PDB entry 1YJX | X-ray diffraction, 2.80 A resolution | chains A and B

== Chain A (and B) ==
Name: Phosphoglycerate mutase 1
Source organism: Homo sapiens
Notes: EC 5.4.2.1, 5.4.2.4, 3.1.3.13; chain B of this document is another copy of the same molecule, construct and numbering; everything in this record applies to it too
UniProt: P18669 (PGAM1_HUMAN); residues 1-254 here correspond to UniProt positions 0-253 (UniProt number = residue number - 1)
Amino-acid sequence (262 residues; numbered 1 to 262; the number before each row is that of its first residue):
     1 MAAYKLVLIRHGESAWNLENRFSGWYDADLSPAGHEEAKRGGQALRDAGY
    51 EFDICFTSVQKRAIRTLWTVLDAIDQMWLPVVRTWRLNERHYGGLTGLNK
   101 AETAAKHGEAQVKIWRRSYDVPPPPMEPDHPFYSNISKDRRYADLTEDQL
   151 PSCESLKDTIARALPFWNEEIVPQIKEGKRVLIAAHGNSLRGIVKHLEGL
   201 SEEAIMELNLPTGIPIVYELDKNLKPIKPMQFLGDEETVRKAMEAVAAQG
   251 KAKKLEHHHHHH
Not modelled in the structure: 1, 247-262 (chain B: 1, 244-262)
Sequence notes: expression tag (255-262)
UniProt features mapped onto this chain:
  - modified residue: Lys-254 (N6-acetyllysine)
From the paper describing this entry:
  - binding site for chloride ion: Trp-68, Arg-83
  - binding site for citric acid: Ser-23, Gly-24, Tyr-92, Arg-116
  - catalytic residues: His-11, Glu-89 (citing earlier work)
  - post-translational modification sites: Ser-23, Ser-118 (citing earlier work)
  - disease-associated variants - M230I: decreased stability (proposed by the authors, not directly observed)

== Interface between chain A and chain B ==
Pairs across the interface (38):
  Glu-51(A) / Arg-140(B)  salt bridge
  Phe-52(A) / Arg-140(B)  hydrogen bond (backbone-side chain)
  Asp-53(A) / Arg-140(B)  salt bridge
  Val-59(A) / Trp-78(B)
  Lys-61(A) / Asp-75(B)  salt bridge
  Lys-61(A) / Met-77(B)
  Ile-64(A) / Met-77(B)
  Ile-64(A) / Trp-78(B)  hydrophobic
  Arg-65(A) / Asp-72(B)  salt bridge
  Arg-65(A) / Met-77(B)
  Trp-68(A) / Trp-68(B)
  Trp-68(A) / Met-77(B)  hydrophobic
  Asp-72(A) / Arg-65(B)  salt bridge
  Asp-75(A) / Lys-61(B)  salt bridge
  Gln-76(A) / Arg-140(B)
  Met-77(A) / Lys-61(B)
  Met-77(A) / Ile-64(B)
  Met-77(A) / Arg-65(B)
  Met-77(A) / Trp-68(B)  hydrophobic
  Met-77(A) / Arg-83(B)  hydrogen bond (backbone-side chain)
  Trp-78(A) / Val-59(B)
  Trp-78(A) / Ile-64(B)  hydrophobic
  Trp-78(A) / Arg-83(B)
  Trp-78(A) / Arg-140(B)
  Trp-78(A) / Arg-141(B)
  Leu-79(A) / Arg-83(B)  hydrogen bond (backbone-side chain)
  Val-81(A) / Val-81(B)
  Val-81(A) / Arg-83(B)
  Arg-83(A) / Met-77(B)  hydrogen bond (side chain-backbone)
  Arg-83(A) / Trp-78(B)
  Arg-83(A) / Leu-79(B)  hydrogen bond (side chain-backbone)
  Arg-83(A) / Val-81(B)
  Arg-140(A) / Glu-51(B)  salt bridge
  Arg-140(A) / Phe-52(B)  hydrogen bond (side chain-backbone)
  Arg-140(A) / Asp-53(B)  salt bridge
  Arg-140(A) / Gln-76(B)
  Arg-140(A) / Trp-78(B)
  Arg-141(A) / Trp-78(B)
Interface residues without a listed pair, chain A (23 interface residues in all): Asp-27, Asp-29, Leu-71, Pro-80, Arg-180
Interface residues without a listed pair, chain B (23 interface residues in all): Asp-27, Asp-29, Leu-71, Pro-80, Arg-180

== Summary ==
The chain A/chain B interface involves 23 residues from each chain; the contacts include 6 hydrogen bonds and
8 salt bridges. Among the polar pairs are Glu-51(A)/Arg-140(B), Asp-53(A)/Arg-140(B) and Lys-61(A)/Asp-75(B).
From the paper: catalytic residues His-11(A) and Glu-89(A); M230I of chain A reduces stability.
Both chains are Phosphoglycerate mutase 1 (Homo sapiens). Entry 1YJX (Crystal structure of human B type
phosphoglycerate mutase) was determined by X-ray diffraction (same publication as 1YFK).
